PDB entry 2KFG | solution NMR | chains A and B

Chain A:
Molecule: EH domain-containing protein 1
Organism: Homo sapiens
Notes: fragment: EH-domain, residues 435-534
UniProtKB: Q9H4M9 (EHD1_HUMAN); residues 40-139 here correspond to UniProt positions 435-534 (UniProt number = residue number + 395)
Amino-acid sequence (105 residues; numbered 35 to 139; the number before each row is that of its first residue):
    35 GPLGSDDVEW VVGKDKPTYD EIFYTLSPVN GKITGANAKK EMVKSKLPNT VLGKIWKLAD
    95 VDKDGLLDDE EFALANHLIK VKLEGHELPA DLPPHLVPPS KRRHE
Differences from the reference sequence: expression tag (35-39)
Ion coordination: Ca2+: Leu100, Glu105
Curated features (UniProtKB/Swiss-Prot):
  - binding site (Ca(2+)): Asp94, Asp96, Asp98, Glu105
  - modified residue: Ser61 (Phosphoserine)

Chain B:
Molecule: Rab11-FIP2 DPF peptide FNYESTDPFTAK
Amino-acid sequence (12 residues; numbered 143 to 154; the number before each row is that of its first residue):
   143 FNYESTDPFT AK

How chain A and chain B interact:
Residue-residue contacts (10):
  Gly69(A) - Pro150(B)
  Lys73(A) - Pro150(B)
  Lys73(A) - Phe151(B)
  Met76(A) - Phe151(B)
  Asn83(A) - Phe151(B)
  Leu86(A) - Phe151(B)
  Gly87(A) - Phe151(B)
  Trp90(A) - Asp149(B)
  Trp90(A) - Phe151(B)
  Lys91(A) - Glu146(B)

Summary:
Chain A and chain B form an interface of 8 and 4 residues respectively. Leu100(A) and Glu105(A) form the Ca2+
site. Curated annotation (UniProt) lists 4 Ca2+-binding residues on chain A.
Here chain A is EH domain-containing protein 1 (Homo sapiens) and chain B is Rab11-FIP2 DPF peptide
FNYESTDPFTAK. Entry 2KFG (Structure of the C-terminal domain of EHD1 in complex with FNYESTDPFTAK) was
determined by solution NMR (same publication as 2KFF and 2KFH).
